PDB entry 7QWP | electron microscopy, 3.40 A resolution | chains C and E of the 8 polymer chains in the assembly

Chain C:
Protein: DNA-directed RNA polymerase subunit beta
Source organism: Escherichia coli K-12
Notes: EC 2.7.7.6
UniProt: P0A8V2 (RPOB_ECOLI); residues 1-1342 here = UniProt positions 1-1342
Amino-acid sequence (1342 residues; each row starts with the number of its first residue):
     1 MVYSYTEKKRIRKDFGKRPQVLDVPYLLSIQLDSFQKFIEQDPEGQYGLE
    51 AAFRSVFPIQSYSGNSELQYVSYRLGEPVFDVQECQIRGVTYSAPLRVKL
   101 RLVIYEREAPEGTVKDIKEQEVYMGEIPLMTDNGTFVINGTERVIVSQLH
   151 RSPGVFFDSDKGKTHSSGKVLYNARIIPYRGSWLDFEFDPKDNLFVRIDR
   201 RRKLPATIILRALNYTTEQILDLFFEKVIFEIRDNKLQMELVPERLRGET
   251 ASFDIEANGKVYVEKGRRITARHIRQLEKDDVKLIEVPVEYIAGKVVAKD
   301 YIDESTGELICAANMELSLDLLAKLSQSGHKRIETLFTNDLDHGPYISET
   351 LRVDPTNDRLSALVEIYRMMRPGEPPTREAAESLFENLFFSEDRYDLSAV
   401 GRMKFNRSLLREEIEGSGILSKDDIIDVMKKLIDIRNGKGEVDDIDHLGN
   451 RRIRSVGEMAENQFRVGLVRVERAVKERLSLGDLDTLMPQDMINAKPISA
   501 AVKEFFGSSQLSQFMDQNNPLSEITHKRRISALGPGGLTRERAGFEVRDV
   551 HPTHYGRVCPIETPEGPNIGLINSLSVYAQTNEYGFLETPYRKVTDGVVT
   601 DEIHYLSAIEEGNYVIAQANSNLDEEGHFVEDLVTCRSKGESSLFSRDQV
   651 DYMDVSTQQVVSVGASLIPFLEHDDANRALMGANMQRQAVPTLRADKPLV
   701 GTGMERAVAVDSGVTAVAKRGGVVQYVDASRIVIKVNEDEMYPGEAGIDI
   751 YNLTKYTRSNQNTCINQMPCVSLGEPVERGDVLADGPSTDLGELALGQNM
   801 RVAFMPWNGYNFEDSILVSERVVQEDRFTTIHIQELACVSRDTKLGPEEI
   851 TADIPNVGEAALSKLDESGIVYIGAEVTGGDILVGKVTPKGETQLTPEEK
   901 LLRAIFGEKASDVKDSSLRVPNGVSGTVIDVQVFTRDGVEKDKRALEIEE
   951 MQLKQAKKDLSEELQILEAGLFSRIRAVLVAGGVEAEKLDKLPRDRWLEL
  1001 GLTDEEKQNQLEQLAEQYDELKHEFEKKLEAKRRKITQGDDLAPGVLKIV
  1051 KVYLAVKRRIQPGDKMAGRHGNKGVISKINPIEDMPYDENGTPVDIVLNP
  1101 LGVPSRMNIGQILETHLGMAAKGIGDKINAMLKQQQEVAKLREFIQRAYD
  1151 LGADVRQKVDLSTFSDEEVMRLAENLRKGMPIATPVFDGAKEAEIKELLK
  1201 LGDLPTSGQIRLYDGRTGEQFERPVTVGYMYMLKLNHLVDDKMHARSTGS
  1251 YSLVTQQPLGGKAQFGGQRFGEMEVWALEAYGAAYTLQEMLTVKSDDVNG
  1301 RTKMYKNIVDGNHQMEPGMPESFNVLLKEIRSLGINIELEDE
Disordered / not traced: 1342
Swiss-Prot annotation at these positions:
  - modified residue (N6-acetyllysine): Lys1022, Lys1200
  - mutagenesis: Ile561 (I561S: Resistant to antibiotics salinamide A and B), Ile569 (I569S: Resistant to antibiotics salinamide A and B), Ala665 (A665E: Resistant to antibiotics salinamide A and B), Asp675 (D675A/G: Resistant to antibiotics salinamide A and B), Asn677 (N677H/K: Resistant to antibiotics salinamide A and B), Leu680 (L680M: Resistant to antibiotics salinamide A and B), Glu813 (E813K: Disrupts the enzyme's active center)

Chain E:
Protein: DNA-directed RNA polymerase subunit omega
Source organism: Escherichia coli K-12
Notes: EC 2.7.7.6
UniProt: P0A800 (RPOZ_ECOLI); residues 1-91 here = UniProt positions 1-91
Amino-acid sequence (91 residues; each row starts with the number of its first residue):
     1 MARVTVQDAVEKIGNRFDLVLVAARRARQMQVGGKDPLVPEENDKTTVIA
    51 LREIEEGLINNQILDVRERQEQQEQEAAELQAVTAIAEGRR
Disordered / not traced: 1, 76-91

How chain C and chain E interact:
Residue-residue contacts - 7 pairs, chain C then chain E:
  Tyr1281(C) - Phe17(E)
  Gly1282(C) - Phe17(E)
  Tyr1285(C) - Leu21(E)
  Gly1311(C) - Gln31(E)  hydrogen bond (backbone-side chain)
  Asn1312(C) - Gln31(E)
  His1313(C) - Gln31(E)
  Gln1314(C) - Arg28(E)  hydrogen bond

In short:
7 residues of chain C face 4 of chain E across their interface, with 2 hydrogen bonds. Among the polar pairs
are Gly1311(C)-Gln31(E) and Gln1314(C)-Arg28(E). UniProt lists 7 mutagenesis sites on chain C.
Here chain C is DNA-directed RNA polymerase subunit beta and chain E is DNA-directed RNA polymerase subunit
omega, both from Escherichia coli K-12. Entry 7QWP (CryoEM structure of bacterial transcription close complex
(RPc)) was determined by electron microscopy (same publication as 7QV9 and 7QXI).
